PDB entry 8DR0 | electron microscopy, 2.42 A resolution | chains F and H of the 10 polymer chains in the assembly

== Chain F (and H) ==
Name: Proliferating cell nuclear antigen
Organism: Saccharomyces cerevisiae
Notes: chain H of this document is another copy of the same molecule, construct and numbering; everything in this record applies to it too
UniProt: A0A6B7JGY6 (A0A6B7JGY6_YEASX); numbering as in UniProt (aligned over 1-258)
Amino-acid sequence (277 residues; row label = number of the first residue in the row; numbers below 1 keep their minus sign (Met-18 is residue -18)):
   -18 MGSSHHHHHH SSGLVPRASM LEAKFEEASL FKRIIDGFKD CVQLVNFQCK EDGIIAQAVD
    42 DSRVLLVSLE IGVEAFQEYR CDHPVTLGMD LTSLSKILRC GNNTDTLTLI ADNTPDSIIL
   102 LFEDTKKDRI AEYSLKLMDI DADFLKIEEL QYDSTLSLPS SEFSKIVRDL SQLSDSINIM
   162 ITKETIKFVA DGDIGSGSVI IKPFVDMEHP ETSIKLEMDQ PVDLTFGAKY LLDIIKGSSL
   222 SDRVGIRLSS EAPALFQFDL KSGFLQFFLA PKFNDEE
Not modelled in the structure: -18 to -2, 257-258 (chain H: -18 to -1, 255-258)
Differences from the reference sequence: expression tag (-18 to 0)

== How chain F and chain H interact ==
Pairs across the interface (28):
  Ser74(F) - Ile175(H)
  Lys77(F) - Gln153(H)
  Ile78(F) - Leu154(H)  hydrophobic
  Arg80(F) - Lys146(H)
  Arg80(F) - Asp150(H)
  Arg80(F) - Gln153(H)
  Cys81(F) - Lys146(H)
  Cys81(F) - Asp150(H)
  Cys81(F) - Gln153(H)  hydrogen bond
  Asn83(F) - Lys146(H)
  Asp109(F) - Lys183(H)  salt bridge
  Arg110(F) - Ile181(H)
  Arg110(F) - Ile182(H)
  Ile111(F) - Val180(H)
  Ile111(F) - Ile181(H)  hydrogen bond (backbone-backbone)
  Ala112(F) - Ser179(H)
  Ala112(F) - Val180(H)  hydrophobic
  Glu113(F) - Gly178(H)
  Glu113(F) - Ser179(H)  hydrogen bond (backbone-backbone)
  Tyr114(F) - Leu154(H)  hydrophobic
  Tyr114(F) - Ser177(H)
  Tyr114(F) - Gly178(H)
  Tyr114(F) - Val180(H)
  Ser115(F) - Gly176(H)
  Ser115(F) - Ser177(H)  hydrogen bond (backbone-backbone)
  Leu116(F) - Ile175(H)
  Lys117(F) - Asp174(H)  hydrogen bond (side chain-backbone)
  Lys117(F) - Ile175(H)  hydrogen bond (backbone-backbone)
Other interface residues (no listed pair), chain F (16 interface residues in all): Gly82
Other interface residues (no listed pair), chain H (16 interface residues in all): Leu151, Gly173

== In short ==
Chain F and chain H each contribute 16 residues to their interface, with 6 hydrogen bonds and 1 salt bridge.
Polar contacts include Asp109(F)-Lys183(H), Cys81(F)-Gln153(H) and Lys117(F)-Asp174(H).
Both chains are Proliferating cell nuclear antigen (Saccharomyces cerevisiae). Entry 8DR0 (Closed state of
RFC:PCNA bound to a 3' ss/dsDNA junction) was determined by electron microscopy together with 8DQW, 8DQX,
8DQZ, 8DR1, 8DR3, 8DR4 and 3 further entries from the same study.
